7ND3 - chains A and C of the 5 polymer chains in the assembly; structure by electron microscopy, 3.70 A resolution.

# Chain A (and C)
Molecule: Spike glycoprotein
From: Severe acute respiratory syndrome coronavirus 2
Notes: chain C of this document is another copy of the same molecule, construct and numbering; everything in this record applies to it too
Reference sequence: P0DTC2 (SPIKE_SARS2); residue numbers follow UniProt; this construct covers 1-1208
Sequence (1288 residues; each row starts with the number of its first residue):
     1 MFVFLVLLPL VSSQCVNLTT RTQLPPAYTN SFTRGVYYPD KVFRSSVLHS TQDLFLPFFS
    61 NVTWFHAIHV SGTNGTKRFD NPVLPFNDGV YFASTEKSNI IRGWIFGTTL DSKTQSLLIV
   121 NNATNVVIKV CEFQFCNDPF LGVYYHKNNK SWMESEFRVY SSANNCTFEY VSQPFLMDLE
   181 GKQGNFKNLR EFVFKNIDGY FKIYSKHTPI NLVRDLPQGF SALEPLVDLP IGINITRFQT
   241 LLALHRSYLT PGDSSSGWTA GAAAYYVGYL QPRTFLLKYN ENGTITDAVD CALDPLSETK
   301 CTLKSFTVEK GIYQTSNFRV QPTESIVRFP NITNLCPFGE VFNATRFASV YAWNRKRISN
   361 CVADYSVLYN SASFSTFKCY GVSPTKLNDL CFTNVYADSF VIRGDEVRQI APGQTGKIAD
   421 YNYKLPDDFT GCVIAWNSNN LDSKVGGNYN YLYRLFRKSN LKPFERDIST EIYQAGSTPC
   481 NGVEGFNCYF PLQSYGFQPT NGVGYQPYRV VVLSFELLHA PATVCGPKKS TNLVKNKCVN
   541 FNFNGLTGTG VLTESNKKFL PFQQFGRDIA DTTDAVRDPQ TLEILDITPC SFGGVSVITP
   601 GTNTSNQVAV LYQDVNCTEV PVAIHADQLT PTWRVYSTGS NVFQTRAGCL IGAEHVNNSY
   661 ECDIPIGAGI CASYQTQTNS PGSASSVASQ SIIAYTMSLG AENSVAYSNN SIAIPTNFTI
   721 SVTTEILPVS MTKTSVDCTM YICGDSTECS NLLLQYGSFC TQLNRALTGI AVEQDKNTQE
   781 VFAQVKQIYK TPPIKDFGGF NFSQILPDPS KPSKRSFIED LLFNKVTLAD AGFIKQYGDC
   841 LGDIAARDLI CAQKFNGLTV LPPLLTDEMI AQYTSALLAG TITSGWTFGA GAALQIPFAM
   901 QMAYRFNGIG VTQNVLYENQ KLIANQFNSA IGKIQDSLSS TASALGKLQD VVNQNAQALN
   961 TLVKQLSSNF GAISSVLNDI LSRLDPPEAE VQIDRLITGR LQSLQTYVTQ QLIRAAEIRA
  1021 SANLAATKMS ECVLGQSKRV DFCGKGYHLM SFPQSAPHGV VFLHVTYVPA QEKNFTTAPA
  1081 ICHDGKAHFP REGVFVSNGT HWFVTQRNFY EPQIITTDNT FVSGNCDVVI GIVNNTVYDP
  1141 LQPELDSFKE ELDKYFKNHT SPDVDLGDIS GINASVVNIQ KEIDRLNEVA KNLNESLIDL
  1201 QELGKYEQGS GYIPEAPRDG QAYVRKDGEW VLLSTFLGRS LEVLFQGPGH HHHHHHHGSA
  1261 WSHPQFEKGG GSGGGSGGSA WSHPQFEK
Not modelled in the structure: 1-26, 70-81, 114-115, 144-165, 173-187, 243-262, 621-640, 677-689, 828-849, 1148-1288 (chain C: 1-26, 67-80, 144-164, 173-187, 243-263, 621-640, 677-689, 828-853, 1148-1288)
Sequence notes: engineered mutation Gly-682 (Arg in P0DTC2), Ser-683 (Arg in P0DTC2), Ser-685 (Arg in P0DTC2), Pro-986 (Lys in P0DTC2), Pro-987 (Val in P0DTC2); expression tag (1209-1288)
Swiss-Prot annotation at these positions:
  - region: Asn-280 to Cys-301 (Putative superantigen), Arg-403 to Asp-405 (Integrin-binding motif), Asn-448 to Phe-456 (Immunodominant HLA epitope recognized by the CD8+), Pro-681, Ala-684 (Putative superantigen), Ser-816 to Tyr-837 (Fusion peptide 1), Lys-835 to Phe-855 (Fusion peptide 2), Asp-1163 to Glu-1202 (Heptad repeat 2)
  - site: Arg-815, Ser-816 (Cleavage)
  - glycosylation: Asn-17 (N-linked (GlcNAc...) (complex) asparagine), Asn-61 (N-linked (GlcNAc...) (hybrid) asparagine), Asn-74 (N-linked (GlcNAc...) (complex) asparagine), Asn-122 (N-linked (GlcNAc...) (hybrid) asparagine), Asn-149 (N-linked (GlcNAc...) (complex) asparagine), Asn-165 (N-linked (GlcNAc...) (complex) asparagine), Asn-234 (N-linked (GlcNAc...) (high mannose) asparagine), Asn-282 (N-linked (GlcNAc...) (complex) asparagine), Thr-323 (O-linked (GalNAc) threonine), Ser-325 (O-linked (HexNAc...) serine), Asn-331 (N-linked (GlcNAc...) (complex) asparagine), Asn-343 (N-linked (GlcNAc...) (complex) asparagine), Asn-603 (N-linked (GlcNAc...) (hybrid) asparagine), Asn-616 (N-linked (GlcNAc...) (complex) asparagine), Asn-657 (N-linked (GlcNAc...) (complex) asparagine), Thr-676 (O-linked (GlcNAc...) threonine), Thr-678 (O-linked (GlcNAc...) threonine), Asn-709 (N-linked (GlcNAc...) (high mannose) asparagine), Asn-717 (N-linked (GlcNAc...) (hybrid) asparagine), Asn-801 (N-linked (GlcNAc...) (hybrid) asparagine) and 6 more in UniProt
  - natural variant: Leu-5 (L5F: In strain: Iota/B.1.526), Ser-13 (S13I: In strain: Epsilon/B.1.427/B.1.429), Leu-18 (L18F: In strain: Beta/B.1.351, Gamma/P.1 and 1 more), Thr-19 (T19I: In strain: Omicron/BQ.1.1, Omicron/XBB.1.5 and 1 more; T19R: In strain: Delta/B.1.617.2, Omicron/BA.2 and 4 more), Thr-20 (T20N: In strain: Gamma/P.1), Leu-24 to Ala-27 (sequence variant, change not given here; In strain: Omicron/BA.2, Omicron/BA.2.12.1 and 6 more), Pro-26 (P26S: In strain: Gamma/P.1), Gln-52 (Q52H: In strain: Omicron/EG.5.1), Ala-67 (A67V: In strain: Eta/B.1.525, Omicron/BA.1), His-69 to Val-70 (deletion: In strain: Alpha/B.1.1.7, Eta/B.1.525 and 5 more), Gly-75 (G75V: In strain: Lambda/C.37), Thr-76 (T76I: In strain: Lambda/C.37), 82 further natural variant entries in UniProt
  - mutagenesis: His-69 to Val-70 (Increased incorporation of cleaved spike into virions), Asn-121 (N121Q: Partial loss of biliverdin affinity), Arg-190 (R190K: Partial loss of biliverdin affinity), Asn-234 (N234Q: Increased resistance to neutralizing antibodies), Asn-331 (N331Q: Reduced viral infectivity), Asn-343 (N343Q: Reduced viral infectivity), Leu-452 (L452R: Increased resistance to neutralizing antibodies. Decreases HLA binding to NF9 epitope. Increased binding affinity to human ACE2), Tyr-453 (Y453F: Decreased HLA binding to NF9 epitope. Increased binding affinity to human ACE2), Ala-475 (A475V: Increased resistance to neutralizing antibodies), Val-483 (V483A: Increased resistance to neutralizing antibodies), Glu-484 (E484D: Increased replication in human TMEM106B overexpressing cells), Phe-490 (F490L: Increased resistance to neutralizing antibodies and human covalescent sera neutralization), 12 further mutagenesis entries in UniProt
Cystine bridges: Cys-131/Cys-166, Cys-291/Cys-301, Cys-336/Cys-361, Cys-379/Cys-432, Cys-391/Cys-525, Cys-480/Cys-488, Cys-538/Cys-590, Cys-617/Cys-649, Cys-662/Cys-671, Cys-738/Cys-760, Cys-743/Cys-749, Cys-1032/Cys-1043, Cys-1082/Cys-1126
Glycans and other covalent adducts: N-acetylglucosamine (NAG) linked to Asn-234, Asn-282, Asn-331, Asn-343, Asn-603, Asn-616, Asn-657, Asn-709, Asn-717, Asn-801, Asn-1074, Asn-1098, Asn-1134

# Interface between chain A and chain C
Pairs across the interface (154; chain A residue first):
  Tyr-38(A) with Leu-560(C)
  Lys-41(A) with His-519(C); Ala-520(C); Phe-562(C); Gln-563(C)
  Val-42(A) with Gln-563(C); Phe-565(C); Arg-567(C)
  Phe-43(A) with Phe-559(C), hydrophobic; Gln-563(C); Phe-565(C), hydrogen bond (backbone-backbone); Gly-566(C); Arg-567(C), hydrogen bond (backbone-backbone)
  Val-47(A) with Ile-569(C), hydrophobic
  Glu-132(A) with Ile-468(C)
  Asp-198(A) with Pro-463(C); Phe-464(C)
  Tyr-200(A) with Arg-355(C); Tyr-396(C)
  Glu-224(A) with Phe-562(C)
  Pro-225(A) with Phe-562(C)
  Pro-230(A) with Arg-355(C); Tyr-396(C), hydrophobic
  Gly-232(A) with Phe-464(C); Glu-465(C); Arg-466(C), hydrogen bond (backbone-backbone)
  Asn-282(A) with Lys-558(C)
  Ala-372(A) with Arg-403(C)
  Gly-413(A) with Pro-987(C)
  Asp-427(A) with Pro-986(C)
  Asp-737(A) with Asn-317(C)
  Met-740(A) with Arg-319(C), hydrogen bond; Phe-592(C), hydrophobic
  Gln-755(A) with Ser-968(C); Asn-969(C), hydrogen bond (backbone-backbone); Phe-970(C); Gly-971(C), hydrogen bond (side chain-backbone)
  Tyr-756(A) with Gln-965(C), hydrogen bond (backbone-side chain); Ser-968(C), hydrogen bond (backbone-side chain); Phe-970(C), hydrophobic
  Gly-757(A) with Ser-968(C), hydrogen bond (backbone-side chain)
  Ser-758(A) with Thr-961(C); Gln-965(C), hydrogen bond
  Phe-759(A) with Gln-965(C); Phe-970(C), hydrophobic; Gln-1002(C); Ser-1003(C)
  Gln-762(A) with Thr-961(C); Thr-1006(C); Gln-1010(C), hydrogen bond
  Arg-765(A) with Gln-957(C), hydrogen bond; Thr-961(C)
  Gln-787(A) with Ala-701(C); Asn-703(C), hydrogen bond
  Ile-788(A) with Leu-699(C), hydrophobic; Ala-701(C), hydrogen bond (backbone-backbone); Glu-702(C); Asn-703(C), hydrogen bond (backbone-backbone)
  Tyr-789(A) with Asn-703(C); Val-705(C), hydrophobic
  Lys-790(A) with Glu-702(C); Val-705(C)
  Pro-792(A) with Tyr-707(C), hydrophobic
  Asp-796(A) with Tyr-707(C)
  Phe-797(A) with Tyr-707(C)
  Ala-852(A) with Asp-568(C); Ile-569(C), hydrophobic
  Lys-854(A) with Phe-592(C)
  Phe-855(A) with Pro-589(C); Phe-592(C)
  Gly-857(A) with Phe-592(C)
  Leu-861(A) with Gln-613(C)
  Pro-863(A) with Ala-668(C), hydrogen bond (backbone-backbone)
  Leu-864(A) with Pro-665(C), hydrophobic; Ala-668(C); Gly-669(C), hydrogen bond (backbone-backbone); Cys-671(C), hydrophobic; Met-697(C), hydrophobic
  Thr-866(A) with Ala-668(C); Gly-669(C)
  Met-869(A) with Gly-669(C); Met-697(C), hydrophobic; Leu-699(C)
  Gln-872(A) with Leu-699(C)
  Tyr-873(A) with Leu-699(C)
  Thr-883(A) with Val-705(C); Tyr-707(C)
  Trp-886(A) with Tyr-1047(C)
  Ala-890(A) with Gly-1046(C), hydrogen bond (backbone-backbone); Tyr-1047(C), hydrophobic
  Ala-892(A) with Glu-1072(C)
  Ala-893(A) with Glu-1072(C)
  Leu-894(A) with Ala-713(C); Pro-715(C); Glu-1072(C)
  Gln-895(A) with Val-705(C); Ala-706(C); Ser-711(C); Ile-712(C); Ala-713(C), hydrogen bond (backbone-backbone); Asn-1074(C), hydrogen bond
  Ile-896(A) with Tyr-707(C)
  Pro-897(A) with Tyr-707(C); Ser-708(C); Asn-709(C); Ser-711(C); Thr-1077(C)
  Phe-898(A) with Tyr-707(C), hydrogen bond (backbone-side chain)
  Met-900(A) with Thr-1077(C), hydrogen bond; Ala-1078(C); Pro-1079(C); Val-1094(C), hydrophobic
  Tyr-904(A) with Val-1094(C); Arg-1107(C)
  Asn-907(A) with Arg-1107(C)
  Gln-913(A) with Pro-1090(C)
  Asn-914(A) with Ser-1123(C), hydrogen bond
  Tyr-917(A) with Pro-1079(C), hydrophobic; Phe-1089(C), hydrophobic; Val-1129(C), hydrophobic
  Glu-918(A) with Gly-1124(C); Val-1128(C)
  Val-963(A) with Ala-570(C), hydrophobic
  Ser-967(A) with Asp-571(C)
  Ser-975(A) with Asp-571(C), hydrogen bond
  Val-976(A) with Asp-571(C)
  Asn-978(A) with Thr-547(C), hydrogen bond (side chain-backbone)
  Ser-982(A) with Lys-386(C); Leu-390(C)
  Arg-983(A) with Gly-381(C), hydrogen bond (side chain-backbone); Val-382(C); Ser-383(C), hydrogen bond (backbone-backbone); Leu-517(C)
  Leu-984(A) with Gly-381(C); Val-382(C), hydrophobic
  Asp-985(A) with Ser-383(C), hydrogen bond; Thr-385(C); Lys-386(C), salt bridge
  Asp-994(A) with Arg-995(C), salt bridge
  Gln-1005(A) with Gln-1002(C), hydrogen bond; Thr-1006(C), hydrogen bond
  Thr-1009(A) with Thr-1009(C)
  Leu-1012(A) with Ile-1013(C), hydrophobic
  Arg-1019(A) with Glu-1017(C), salt bridge
  Thr-1027(A) with Arg-1039(C)
  Ser-1030(A) with Val-1040(C)
  Glu-1031(A) with Arg-1039(C), salt bridge; Val-1040(C); Phe-1042(C)
  Leu-1034(A) with Asp-1041(C)
  Gly-1035(A) with Val-1040(C)
  Arg-1039(A) with Arg-1039(C)
  Leu-1141(A) with Leu-1141(C), hydrophobic
  Glu-1144(A) with Leu-1145(C)
Interface residues without a listed pair, chain A (97 interface residues in all): Ser-45, Gly-199, Ser-735, Thr-768, Lys-786, Asn-856, Pro-862, Leu-865, Gly-889, Gly-891, Gln-920, Lys-921, Lys-964, Leu-966, Leu-1001
Interface residues without a listed pair, chain C (111 interface residues in all): Gln-314, Tyr-505, Gly-545, Gly-548, Lys-557, Gln-564, Thr-572, Asp-614, Ala-647, Cys-662, Gly-667, Ile-670, Gly-700, Ser-704, Asn-710, Gly-999, Lys-1045, Val-1068, Phe-1121, Ile-1130

# Summary
The interface between chain A and chain C involves 97 residues on one side and 111 on the other, with 30
hydrogen bonds and 4 salt bridges. Polar pairs include Asp-985(A)/Lys-386(C), Asp-994(A)/Arg-995(C) and
Arg-1019(A)/Glu-1017(C).
Chain A and chain C are both Spike glycoprotein (Severe acute respiratory syndrome coronavirus 2); the
structure, EM structure of SARS-CoV-2 Spike glycoprotein in complex with COVOX-40 Fab, was determined by
electron microscopy (same publication as 7BEH, 7BEJ, 7BEK, 7ND4, 7ND6 and 7ND7).
